Entry 8J22 (electron microscopy, 3.20 A resolution); this record covers chains B and C of the 5 polymer chains in the assembly.

Chain B:
Name: Guanine nucleotide-binding protein G(i) subunit alpha-1
Source organism: Homo sapiens
UniProtKB: P63096 (GNAI1_HUMAN); numbering as in UniProt (aligned over 1-354)
Sequence (354 residues; numbered 1 to 354; the number before each row is that of its first residue):
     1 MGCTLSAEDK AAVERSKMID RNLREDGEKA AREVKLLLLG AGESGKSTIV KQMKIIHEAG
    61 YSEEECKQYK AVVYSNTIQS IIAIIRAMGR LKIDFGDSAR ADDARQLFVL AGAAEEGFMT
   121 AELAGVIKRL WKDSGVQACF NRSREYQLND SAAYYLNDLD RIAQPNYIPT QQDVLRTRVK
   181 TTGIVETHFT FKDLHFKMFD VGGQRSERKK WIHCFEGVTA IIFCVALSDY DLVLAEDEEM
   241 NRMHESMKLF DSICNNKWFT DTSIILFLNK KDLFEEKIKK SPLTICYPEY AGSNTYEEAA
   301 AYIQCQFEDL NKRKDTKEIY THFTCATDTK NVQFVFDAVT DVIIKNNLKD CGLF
Unresolved in the structure: 1-4, 54-181, 233-239
UniProt features mapped onto this chain:
  - region: Lys-35 to Thr-48 (G1 motif), Asp-173 to Thr-181 (G2 motif), Phe-196 to Arg-205 (G3 motif), Ile-265 to Asp-272 (G4 motif), Thr-324 to Thr-329 (G5 motif)
  - binding site (GTP): Glu-43 to Thr-48, Ser-151, Leu-175 to Thr-181, Asp-200 to Gln-204, Asn-269 to Asp-272, Ala-326
  - binding site (Mg(2+)): Ser-47, Thr-181
  - modified residue: Arg-178 (ADP-ribosylarginine), Gln-204 (Deamidated glutamine), Cys-351 (ADP-ribosylcysteine)
  - lipidation: Gly-2 (N-myristoyl glycine), Cys-3 (S-palmitoyl cysteine)
  - natural variant: Gly-40 (G40C: In NEDHISB; G40R: In NEDHISB), Gly-45 (G45D: In NEDHISB), Thr-48 (T48I: In NEDHISB; T48K: In NEDHISB), Gln-52 (Q52P: In NEDHISB), Ser-75 (deletion: In NEDHISB; uncertain significance), Gln-172 (deletion: In NEDHISB), Asp-173 (D173V: In NEDHISB), Glu-186 to Phe-189 (deletion: In NEDHISB; uncertain significance), Cys-224 (C224Y: In NEDHISB), Lys-270 (K270N: In NEDHISB; K270R: In NEDHISB), Asp-272 (D272G: In NEDHISB), Ala-326 (A326P: In NEDHISB), 1 further natural variant entry in UniProt
  - mutagenesis: Gly-42 (G42R: Abolishes switch to an activated conformation and dissociation from beta and gamma subunits upon GTP binding. Abolishes interaction with RGS family members), Glu-116 (E116L: Enhances interaction (inactive GDP-bound) with RGS14), Gln-147 (Q147L: Enhances interaction (inactive GDP-bound) with RGS14), Glu-245 (E245L: Enhances interaction (inactive GDP-bound) with RGS14)

Chain C:
Name: Free fatty acid receptor 2
Source organism: Homo sapiens
UniProtKB: O15552 (FFAR2_HUMAN); residue numbers follow UniProt; this construct covers 1-311
Sequence (311 residues; row label = number of the first residue in the row):
     1 MTPDWKSSLI LMAYIIIFLT GLPANLLALR AFVGVVRQPQ PAPVHILLLS LTLADLLLLL
    61 LLPFKIIEAA SNFRWYLPKI VCALTGFGFY SSIYCSTWLL AGISIERYLG VAFPVQYKLS
   121 RRPLYGVIAA LVAWVMSFGH CTIVIIVQYL NTTEQVRNGN EITCYENFTD EQLDVVLPVR
   181 LELCLVLFFI PMAVTIFCYW RFVWIMLTQP HVGAQRRRRA VGLAVVTLLN FLVCFGPYNV
   241 SHLVGFYQRK SPWWRSIAVV FSSLNASLDP LLFYFSSSVV RRAFGRGLQV LRNQGSSLLG
   301 RRGKDTAEGT N
Unresolved in the structure: 1-6, 292-311
Cystine bridges: Cys-82/Cys-164
Differences from the reference sequence: conflict Thr-2 (Leu in O15552), Val-35 (Arg in O15552), Val-36 (Ile in O15552), Gly-86 (Ser in O15552), Glu-171 (Asn in O15552), Thr-208 (Ser in O15552), Tyr-247 (His in O15552); variant Ile-80 (Val in O15552), Asn-158 (Ser in O15552), His-211 (Leu in O15552), Phe-246 (Tyr in O15552)
Residues lining bound ligands: tug-1375 (9UJ; (2R,4R)-2-(2-chlorophenyl)-3-[4-(3,5-dimethyl-1,2-oxazol-4-yl)phenyl]carbonyl-1,3-thiazolidine-4-carboxylic acid): Ala-83, Gly-86, Phe-87, Tyr-90, Cys-141, Val-144, Ile-145, Val-147, Gln-148, Thr-163, Glu-166, Phe-168, Gln-172, Val-175, Val-176, Val-179, Arg-180, Leu-183, Tyr-238, Arg-255
UniProt features mapped onto this chain:
  - glycosylation (N-linked (GlcNAc...) asparagine): Asn-151, Asn-167
  - natural variant: His-211 (L211H: this construct carries the variant)
  - mutagenesis: Tyr-90 (Y90A: Partial loss of propionate-induced G protein-coupled receptor activity; Y90W: Complete loss of acetate-induced G protein-coupled receptor activity), Glu-106 (E106A: Partial loss of SCFA-induced G protein-coupled receptor activity), Tyr-108 (Y108A: Complete loss of SCFA-induced G protein-coupled receptor activity), His-140 (H140A: Partial loss of SCFA-induced G protein-coupled receptor activity), Gln-148 (Q148A: No effect on SCFA-induced G protein-coupled receptor activity; Q148E: Partial loss of SCFA-induced G protein-coupled receptor activity), Gly-159 (G159E: Partial loss of SCFA-independent constitutive G protein-coupled receptor activity), Tyr-165 (Y165A: Partial loss of propionate-induced G protein-coupled receptor activity), Arg-180 (R180A/K/L/S: Complete loss of SCFA-induced G protein-coupled receptor activity), Tyr-238 (Y238A: Partial loss of propionate-induced G protein-coupled receptor activity), Asn-239 (N239A: Complete loss of acetate-induced G protein-coupled receptor activity), His-242 (H242A/F: Complete loss of SCFA-induced G protein-coupled receptor activity), Arg-255 (R255A: Complete loss of SCFA-induced G protein-coupled receptor activity)
Reported in the primary citation:
  - conformationally variable residues (helix shift): Gly-139, Ile-146
  - binding site for tug-1375: Tyr-90, Val-144, Val-175, Val-176, Val-179, Arg-180, Leu-183, Tyr-238, Arg-255
  - mutagenesis - Y90F, Y90T, V175G, V175I, V175P, V175Q, V175S, V176A, V176E, V176L, V176N: decreased signaling in response to tug-1375
  - mutagenesis - Y90F, L183M: increased signaling in response to BA
  - mutagenesis - Y90F, L183M: increased signaling in response to VA
  - mutagenesis - Y90F, L183M: increased signaling in response to CA

Chain B / chain C interface:
Residue-residue contacts (34; chain B residue first):
  Gly-27(B) with Gln-40(C)
  Ala-31(B) with Gln-40(C); Lys-118(C)
  Arg-32(B) with Lys-118(C); Leu-119(C), hydrogen bond (side chain-backbone); Arg-122(C)
  Asp-193(B) with Leu-119(C)
  Leu-194(B) with Leu-119(C), hydrophobic
  Glu-318(B) with His-211(C), salt bridge
  Tyr-320(B) with His-211(C)
  Phe-336(B) with Val-115(C), hydrophobic
  Thr-340(B) with Pro-114(C)
  Asp-341(B) with His-211(C)
  Ile-343(B) with Pro-114(C); Lys-118(C)
  Ile-344(B) with Pro-114(C), hydrophobic; Gln-209(C)
  Lys-345(B) with His-211(C), hydrogen bond (side chain-backbone); Arg-216(C)
  Asn-347(B) with Gly-110(C), hydrogen bond (side chain-backbone); Pro-114(C); Tyr-117(C)
  Leu-348(B) with Phe-202(C), hydrophobic
  Asp-350(B) with Val-44(C); His-45(C), hydrogen bond (backbone-side chain); Arg-121(C), salt bridge
  Cys-351(B) with Val-44(C), hydrophobic; Arg-107(C)
  Leu-353(B) with Phe-202(C), hydrophobic; Ala-220(C), hydrophobic; Leu-223(C); Phe-275(C)
  Phe-354(B) with Arg-216(C); Phe-275(C)
Other interface residues (no listed pair), chain B (24 interface residues in all): Glu-28, Val-34, Lys-192, Thr-316, Gly-352
Other interface residues (no listed pair), chain C (24 interface residues in all): Leu-48, Val-111, Met-206, Val-212, Arg-219

Summary:
The chain B/chain C interface involves 24 residues from each chain, with 4 hydrogen bonds and 2 salt bridges.
Polar contacts include Glu-318(B)/His-211(C), Asp-350(B)/Arg-121(C) and Arg-32(B)/Leu-119(C). From the paper:
a binding site for tug-1375 at Tyr-90(C), Val-144(C) and Val-175(C) among others; Y90F, Y90T and V175G of
chain C, among others, reduce signaling in response to tug-1375; 12 substitutions were tested in all.
Here chain B is Guanine nucleotide-binding protein G(i) subunit alpha-1 and chain C is Free fatty acid
receptor 2, both from Homo sapiens. Entry 8J22 (Cryo-EM structure of FFAR2 complex bound with TUG-1375) was
determined by electron microscopy together with 8J20, 8J21 and 8J24 from the same study.
